4YNK - chains A and C; structure by X-ray diffraction, 2.30 A resolution.

Chain A:
Protein: Vitamin D3 receptor
Organism: Rattus norvegicus
Reference sequence: P13053 (VDR_RAT); the construct lacks a stretch of the UniProt sequence and is renumbered around it, so the offset changes along the chain: 116-159 = UniProt 116-159; 207-211 = UniProt 160-164; 212-423 = UniProt 212-423
Sequence (271 residues; row label = number of the first residue in the row; note: 47 numbers in that range are skipped by the numbering (no residue carries them; nothing is unmodelled there)):
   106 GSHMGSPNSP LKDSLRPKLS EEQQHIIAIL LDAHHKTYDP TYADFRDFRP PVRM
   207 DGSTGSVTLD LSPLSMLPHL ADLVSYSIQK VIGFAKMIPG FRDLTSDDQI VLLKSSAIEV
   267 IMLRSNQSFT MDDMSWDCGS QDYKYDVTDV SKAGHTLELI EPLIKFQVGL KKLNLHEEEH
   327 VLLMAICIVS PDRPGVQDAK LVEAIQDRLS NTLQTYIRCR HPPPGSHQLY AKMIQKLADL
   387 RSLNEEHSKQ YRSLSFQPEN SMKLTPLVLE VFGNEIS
Unresolved in the structure: 106-122, 207-218, 422-423
Differences from the reference sequence: expression tag (106-115)
Curated features (UniProtKB/Swiss-Prot):
  - region: Lys242 to Lys260 (Interaction with coactivator LXXLL motif)
  - binding site (calcitriol): Tyr143, Ser233, Arg270, Ser274, His301, His393
  - motif: Pro412 to Asn420 (9aaTAD)
Small-molecule neighbours: YW2 ((1R,3R,7E,17beta)-17-{(5S)-5-hydroxy-5-[(3R,5R,7R)-tricyclo[3.3.1.1~3,7~]dec-1-yl]penta-1,3-diyn-1-yl}-2-methylidene-9,10-secoestra-5,7-diene-1,3-diol): Tyr143, Pro145, Phe150, Leu223, Leu226, Ala227, Leu229, Val230, Tyr232, Ser233, Ile264, Ile267, Met268, Arg270, Ser271, Ser274, Trp282, Cys284, Tyr291, Val296, Ala299, His301, Leu305, Leu309, His393, Tyr397, Leu410, Val414, Phe418

Chain C:
Protein: Coactivator peptide drip from cDNA FLJ50196, highly similar to Peroxisome proliferator-activated receptor-binding protein
Sequence (13 residues; row label = number of the first residue in the row):
   625 KNHPMLMNLL KDN
Unresolved in the structure: 625, 636-637

Interface between chain A and chain C:
Pairs across the interface (20; chain A residue first):
  Ile238(A) - Leu630(C)  hydrophobic
  Ile238(A) - Leu633(C)  hydrophobic
  Lys242(A) - Leu633(C)  hydrogen bond (side chain-backbone)
  Lys242(A) - Leu634(C)  hydrogen bond (side chain-backbone)
  Lys242(A) - Lys635(C)
  Ser252(A) - Met631(C)
  Gln255(A) - Leu634(C)
  Ile256(A) - His627(C)
  Ile256(A) - Leu630(C)  hydrophobic
  Ile256(A) - Leu634(C)  hydrophobic
  Leu259(A) - Leu634(C)  hydrophobic
  Lys260(A) - His627(C)
  Pro412(A) - Met629(C)  hydrophobic
  Leu413(A) - Met629(C)
  Leu413(A) - Leu633(C)  hydrophobic
  Glu416(A) - His627(C)
  Glu416(A) - Pro628(C)
  Glu416(A) - Met629(C)  hydrogen bond (side chain-backbone)
  Glu416(A) - Leu630(C)  hydrogen bond (side chain-backbone)
  Val417(A) - Leu630(C)  hydrophobic
Also at the interface, not in a pair above, chain A (13 interface residues in all): Gln235, Phe247
Also at the interface, not in a pair above, chain C (9 interface residues in all): Asn626

Overview:
Chain A and chain C form an interface of 13 and 9 residues respectively; the contacts include 4 hydrogen
bonds. Among the polar pairs are Lys242(A)-Leu633(C), Lys242(A)-Leu634(C) and Glu416(A)-Met629(C). Bound to
chain A: compound YW2. From UniProt: 6 calcitriol-binding residues on chain A.
Chain A is Vitamin D3 receptor (Rattus norvegicus) and chain C is Coactivator peptide drip from cDNA FLJ50196,
highly similar to Peroxisome proliferator-activated receptor-binding protein; the structure, Crystal structure
of vitamin D receptor ligand binding domain complexed with a 19-norvitamin D compound, was determined by X-ray
diffraction.
